Entry 7YPB (electron microscopy, 3.48 A resolution); this record covers chains C and D of the 9 polymer chains in the assembly.

[Chain C]
Name: DNA-directed RNA polymerase subunit beta
Source organism: Escherichia coli K-12
Notes: EC 2.7.7.6
UniProtKB: P0A8V2 (RPOB_ECOLI); residue numbers follow UniProt; this construct covers 1-1342
Amino-acid sequence (1342 residues; row label = number of the first residue in the row):
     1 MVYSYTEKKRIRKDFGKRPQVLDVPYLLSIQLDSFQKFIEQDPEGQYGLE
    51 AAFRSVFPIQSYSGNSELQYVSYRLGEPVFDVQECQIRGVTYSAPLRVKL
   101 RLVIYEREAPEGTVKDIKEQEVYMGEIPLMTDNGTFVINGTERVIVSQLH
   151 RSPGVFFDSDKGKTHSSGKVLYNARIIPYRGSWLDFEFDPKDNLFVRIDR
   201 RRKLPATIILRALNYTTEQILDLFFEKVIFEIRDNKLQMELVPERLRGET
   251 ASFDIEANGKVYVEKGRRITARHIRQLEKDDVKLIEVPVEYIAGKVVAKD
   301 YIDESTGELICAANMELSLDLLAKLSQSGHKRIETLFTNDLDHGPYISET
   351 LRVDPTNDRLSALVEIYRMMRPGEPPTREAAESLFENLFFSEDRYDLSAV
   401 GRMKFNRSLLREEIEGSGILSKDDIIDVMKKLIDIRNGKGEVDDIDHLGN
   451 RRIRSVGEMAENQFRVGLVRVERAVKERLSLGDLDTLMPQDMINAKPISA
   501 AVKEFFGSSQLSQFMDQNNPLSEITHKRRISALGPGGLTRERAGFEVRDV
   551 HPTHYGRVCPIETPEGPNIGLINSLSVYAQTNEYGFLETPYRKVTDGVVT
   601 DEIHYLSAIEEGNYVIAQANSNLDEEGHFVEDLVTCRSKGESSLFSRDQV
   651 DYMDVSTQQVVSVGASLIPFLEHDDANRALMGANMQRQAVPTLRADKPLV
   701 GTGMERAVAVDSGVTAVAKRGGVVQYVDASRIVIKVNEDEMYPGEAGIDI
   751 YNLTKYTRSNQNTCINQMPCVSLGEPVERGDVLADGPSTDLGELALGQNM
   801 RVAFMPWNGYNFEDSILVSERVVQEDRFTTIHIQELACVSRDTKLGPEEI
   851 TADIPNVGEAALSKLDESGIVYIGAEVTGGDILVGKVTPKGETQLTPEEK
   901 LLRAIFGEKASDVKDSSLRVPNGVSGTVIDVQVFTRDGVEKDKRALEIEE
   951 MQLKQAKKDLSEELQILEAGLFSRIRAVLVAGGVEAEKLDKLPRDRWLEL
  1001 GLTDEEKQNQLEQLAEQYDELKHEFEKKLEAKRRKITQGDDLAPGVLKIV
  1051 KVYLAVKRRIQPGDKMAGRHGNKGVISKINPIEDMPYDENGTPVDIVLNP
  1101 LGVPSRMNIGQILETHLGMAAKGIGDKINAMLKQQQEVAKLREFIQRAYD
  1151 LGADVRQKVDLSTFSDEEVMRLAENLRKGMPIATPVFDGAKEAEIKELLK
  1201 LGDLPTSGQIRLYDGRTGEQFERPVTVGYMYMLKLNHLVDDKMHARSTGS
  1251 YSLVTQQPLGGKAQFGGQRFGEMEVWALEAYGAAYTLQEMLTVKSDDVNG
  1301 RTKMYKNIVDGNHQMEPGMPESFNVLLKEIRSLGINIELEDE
Disordered / not traced: 1-2, 891-912, 980-1004, 1342
Swiss-Prot annotation at these positions:
  - modified residue (N6-acetyllysine): Lys1022, Lys1200
  - mutagenesis: Ile561 (I561S: Resistant to antibiotics salinamide A and B), Ile569 (I569S: Resistant to antibiotics salinamide A and B), Ala665 (A665E: Resistant to antibiotics salinamide A and B), Asp675 (D675A/G: Resistant to antibiotics salinamide A and B), Asn677 (N677H/K: Resistant to antibiotics salinamide A and B), Leu680 (L680M: Resistant to antibiotics salinamide A and B), Glu813 (E813K: Disrupts the enzyme's active center)

[Chain D]
Name: DNA-directed RNA polymerase subunit beta'
Source organism: Escherichia coli K-12
Notes: EC 2.7.7.6
UniProtKB: P0A8T7 (RPOC_ECOLI); residue numbers follow UniProt; this construct covers 1-1407
Amino-acid sequence (1416 residues; row label = number of the first residue in the row):
     1 MKDLLKFLKAQTKTEEFDAIKIALASPDMIRSWSFGEVKKPETINYRTFK
    51 PERDGLFCARIFGPVKDYECLCGKYKRLKHRGVICEKCGVEVTQTKVRRE
   101 RMGHIELASPTAHIWFLKSLPSRIGLLLDMPLRDIERVLYFESYVVIEGG
   151 MTNLERQQILTEEQYLDALEEFGDEFDAKMGAEAIQALLKSMDLEQECEQ
   201 LREELNETNSETKRKKLTKRIKLLEAFVQSGNKPEWMILTVLPVLPPDLR
   251 PLVPLDGGRFATSDLNDLYRRVINRNNRLKRLLDLAAPDIIVRNEKRMLQ
   301 EAVDALLDNGRRGRAITGSNKRPLKSLADMIKGKQGRFRQNLLGKRVDYS
   351 GRSVITVGPYLRLHQCGLPKKMALELFKPFIYGKLELRGLATTIKAAKKM
   401 VEREEAVVWDILDEVIREHPVLLNRAPTLHRLGIQAFEPVLIEGKAIQLH
   451 PLVCAAYNADFDGDQMAVHVPLTLEAQLEARALMMSTNNILSPANGEPII
   501 VPSQDVVLGLYYMTRDCVNAKGEGMVLTGPKEAERLYRSGLASLHARVKV
   551 RITEYEKDANGELVAKTSLKDTTVGRAILWMIVPKGLPYSIVNQALGKKA
   601 ISKMLNTCYRILGLKPTVIFADQIMYTGFAYAARSGASVGIDDMVIPEKK
   651 HEIISEAEAEVAEIQEQFQSGLVTAGERYNKVIDIWAAANDRVSKAMMDN
   701 LQTETVINRDGQEEKQVSFNSIYMMADSGARGSAAQIRQLAGMRGLMAKP
   751 DGSIIETPITANFREGLNVLQYFISTHGARKGLADTALKTANSGYLTRRL
   801 VDVAQDLVVTEDDCGTHEGIMMTPVIEGGDVKEPLRDRVLGRVTAEDVLK
   851 PGTADILVPRNTLLHEQWCDLLEENSVDAVKVRSVVSCDTDFGVCAHCYG
   901 RDLARGHIINKGEAIGVIAAQSIGEPGTQLTMRTFHIGGAASRAAAESSI
   951 QVKNKGSIKLSNVKSVVNSSGKLVITSRNTELKLIDEFGRTKESYKVPYG
  1001 AVLAKGDGEQVAGGETVANWDPHTMPVITEVSGFVRFTDMIDGQTITRQT
  1051 DELTGLSSLVVLDSAERTAGGKDLRPALKIVDAQGNDVLIPGTDMPAQYF
  1101 LPGKAIVQLEDGVQISSGDTLARIPQESGGTKDITGGLPRVADLFEARRP
  1151 KEPAILAEISGIVSFGKETKGKRRLVITPVDGSDPYEEMIPKWRQLNVFE
  1201 GERVERGDVISDGPEAPHDILRLRGVHAVTRYIVNEVQDVYRLQGVKIND
  1251 KHIEVIVRQMLRKATIVNAGSSDFLEGEQVEYSRVKIANRELEANGKVGA
  1301 TYSRDLLGITKASLATESFISAASFQETTRVLTEAAVAGKRDELRGLKEN
  1351 VIVGRLIPAGTGYAYHQDRMRRRAAGEAPAAPQVTAEDASASLAELLNAG
  1401 LGGSDNELEVHHHHHH
Disordered / not traced: 1-15, 933-947, 1050-1054, 1063-1070, 1126-1134, 1374-1416
Sequence notes: expression tag (1408-1416)
Ion coordination: Zn2+ site 1: Cys70, Cys85; Mg2+: Asp460, Asp462, Asp464; Zn2+ site 2: Cys888, Cys895, Cys898
Swiss-Prot annotation at these positions:
  - binding site (Zn(2+)): Cys70, Cys72, Cys85, Cys88, Cys814, Cys888, Cys895, Cys898
  - binding site (Mg(2+)): Asp460, Asp462, Asp464
  - modified residue: Lys983 (N6-acetyllysine)
  - mutagenesis: Gln504 (Q504P: Resistant to antibiotics salinamide A and B), Asn690 (N690D: Resistant to antibiotics salinamide A and B), Met697 (M697V: Resistant to antibiotics salinamide A and B), Ala735 (A735T: Resistant to antibiotics salinamide A and B), Arg738 (R738C/H/P/S: Resistant to antibiotics salinamide A and B), Ala748 (A748E: Resistant to antibiotics salinamide A and B), Pro758 (P758S/T: Resistant to antibiotics salinamide A and B), Phe763 (F763C: Resistant to antibiotics salinamide A and B), Ser775 (S775A: Resistant to antibiotics salinamide A and B), Ala779 (A779T/V: Resistant to antibiotics salinamide A and B), Arg780 (R780C: Resistant to antibiotics salinamide A and B), Gly782 (G782A/C: Resistant to antibiotics salinamide A and B), 1 further mutagenesis entry in UniProt

[How chain C and chain D interact]
Residue-residue contacts - 286 pairs, chain C then chain D:
  Ser166(C) - Lys1151(D)
  Ser166(C) - Trp1193(D)
  Ser167(C) - Trp1193(D)
  Phe545(C) - Leu788(D)  hydrophobic
  Phe545(C) - Met932(D)  hydrophobic
  Arg548(C) - Arg780(D)
  Asp549(C) - Pro750(D)
  Val550(C) - His777(D)
  Val550(C) - Arg780(D)
  Pro552(C) - Phe773(D)  hydrophobic
  Pro552(C) - His777(D)
  Tyr555(C) - Val769(D)
  Cys559(C) - Arg780(D)
  Pro560(C) - Thr776(D)
  Pro560(C) - Arg780(D)  hydrogen bond (backbone-side chain)
  Ile561(C) - Thr776(D)
  Thr563(C) - Arg780(D)
  Gly566(C) - Ala787(D)
  Ile569(C) - Leu783(D)  hydrophobic
  Gly570(C) - Arg780(D)
  Gln618(C) - Val769(D)
  Gln618(C) - Leu770(D)
  Asn620(C) - Asn768(D)
  Thr635(C) - Leu770(D)
  Ser642(C) - Leu770(D)
  Val660(C) - Val769(D)  hydrophobic
  Leu671(C) - Tyr772(D)  hydrogen bond (backbone-side chain)
  Glu672(C) - Gly766(D)
  Glu672(C) - Leu767(D)
  His673(C) - Phe763(D)  hydrogen bond (side chain-backbone)
  His673(C) - Arg764(D)
  His673(C) - Glu765(D)
  Asp674(C) - Phe763(D)
  Asp674(C) - Tyr772(D)  hydrogen bond (backbone-side chain)
  Asp675(C) - Arg744(D)  salt bridge
  Asp675(C) - Phe763(D)
  Asp675(C) - Tyr772(D)  hydrogen bond (backbone-side chain)
  Ala676(C) - Tyr772(D)
  Ala676(C) - Thr776(D)
  Ala676(C) - Ala779(D)  hydrophobic
  Asn677(C) - Ala779(D)
  Asn677(C) - Leu783(D)
  Ala679(C) - Tyr772(D)
  Phe804(C) - Ala637(D)
  Phe804(C) - Ser638(D)  hydrogen bond (backbone-side chain)
  Met805(C) - Ala637(D)
  Pro806(C) - Asp505(D)
  Pro806(C) - Ala632(D)
  Pro806(C) - Ala633(D)
  Pro806(C) - Ala637(D)
  Asn808(C) - Pro359(D)
  Asn808(C) - Phe629(D)  hydrogen bond (side chain-backbone)
  Asn808(C) - Ala633(D)
  Gly809(C) - Val357(D)
  Gly809(C) - Asp505(D)
  Gly809(C) - Phe629(D)
  Tyr810(C) - Pro359(D)
  Phe812(C) - Pro451(D)  hydrophobic
  Phe812(C) - Gln504(D)  hydrogen bond (backbone-side chain)
  Phe812(C) - Asp505(D)
  Phe812(C) - Phe629(D)  hydrophobic
  Glu813(C) - Asp460(D)
  Glu813(C) - Phe461(D)
  Glu813(C) - Gln504(D)  hydrogen bond
  Asp814(C) - Asp462(D)
  Ser815(C) - Val357(D)
  Ser815(C) - Phe461(D)
  Arg841(C) - Asp256(D)
  Lys1065(C) - Asp462(D)
  Lys1073(C) - Asp462(D)
  Gly1074(C) - Phe461(D)
  Gly1074(C) - Asp462(D)
  Val1075(C) - Phe461(D)  hydrogen bond (backbone-backbone)
  Val1075(C) - Gly463(D)
  Ser1077(C) - Thr356(D)
  Pro1100(C) - Ala637(D)
  Pro1100(C) - Met725(D)
  Leu1101(C) - Gln504(D)
  Leu1101(C) - Leu508(D)  hydrophobic
  Leu1101(C) - Met725(D)  hydrophobic
  Leu1101(C) - Arg731(D)
  Val1103(C) - Val639(D)  hydrophobic
  Pro1104(C) - Met725(D)  hydrophobic
  Pro1104(C) - Arg731(D)
  Pro1104(C) - Gln736(D)
  Pro1104(C) - Ile737(D)  hydrophobic
  Ser1105(C) - Arg731(D)
  Ser1105(C) - Gln736(D)  hydrogen bond (backbone-side chain)
  Met1107(C) - Gln736(D)
  Ile1109(C) - Met644(D)  hydrophobic
  Ile1109(C) - Leu740(D)  hydrophobic
  Ile1109(C) - Phe763(D)
  Ile1109(C) - Arg764(D)
  Ile1112(C) - Val639(D)  hydrophobic
  Leu1113(C) - Ile641(D)  hydrophobic
  His1116(C) - Ile641(D)
  Phe1187(C) - Leu767(D)
  Phe1187(C) - Asn768(D)
  Phe1187(C) - Val769(D)  hydrophobic
  Glu1192(C) - Arg764(D)
  Lys1196(C) - Asp642(D)  salt bridge
  Ser1207(C) - Asp642(D)
  Gln1209(C) - Val639(D)
  Gln1209(C) - Gly640(D)
  Glu1219(C) - Arg634(D)  salt bridge
  Phe1221(C) - Ala633(D)
  Glu1222(C) - Tyr512(D)  hydrogen bond
  Glu1222(C) - Tyr537(D)
  Glu1222(C) - Leu544(D)
  Arg1223(C) - Tyr512(D)
  Arg1223(C) - Ser635(D)
  Arg1223(C) - Gly636(D)
  Arg1223(C) - Phe719(D)  hydrogen bond (side chain-backbone)
  Arg1223(C) - Ser721(D)
  Arg1223(C) - Met724(D)
  Pro1224(C) - Gly636(D)
  Pro1224(C) - Ser638(D)
  Val1225(C) - Ser638(D)
  Thr1226(C) - Ser638(D)  hydrogen bond (backbone-side chain)
  Thr1226(C) - Val639(D)  hydrogen bond (side chain-backbone)
  Val1239(C) - Lys445(D)
  Asp1240(C) - Lys445(D)  salt bridge
  Lys1242(C) - Arg352(D)
  Lys1242(C) - Gln465(D)
  Met1243(C) - Arg352(D)
  Met1243(C) - Met372(D)  hydrophobic
  Met1243(C) - Lys445(D)
  His1244(C) - Gly351(D)
  His1244(C) - Arg352(D)  hydrogen bond (backbone-backbone)
  Ala1245(C) - Ser350(D)
  Ala1245(C) - Glu375(D)
  Ala1245(C) - Leu376(D)  hydrophobic
  Arg1246(C) - Asp348(D)  salt bridge
  Arg1246(C) - Tyr349(D)  hydrogen bond (backbone-backbone)
  Arg1246(C) - Ser350(D)  hydrogen bond (backbone-backbone)
  Arg1246(C) - Leu376(D)
  Ser1247(C) - Asp348(D)
  Ser1247(C) - Tyr349(D)
  Ser1247(C) - Glu375(D)
  Tyr1251(C) - Asp348(D)  hydrogen bond
  Leu1253(C) - Asp248(D)
  Val1254(C) - Leu249(D)
  Val1254(C) - Pro251(D)
  Thr1255(C) - Asn341(D)  hydrogen bond
  Gln1256(C) - Arg99(D)
  Gln1257(C) - Asn341(D)  hydrogen bond (side chain-backbone)
  Gln1257(C) - Lys345(D)
  Pro1258(C) - Arg346(D)
  Pro1258(C) - Asp348(D)
  Leu1259(C) - Arg346(D)
  Gly1260(C) - Arg346(D)
  Phe1265(C) - Glu375(D)
  Gly1267(C) - Arg346(D)  hydrogen bond (backbone-side chain)
  Gly1267(C) - Val347(D)
  Gly1267(C) - Ser350(D)
  Gln1268(C) - Arg346(D)
  Gln1268(C) - Val347(D)  hydrogen bond (backbone-backbone)
  Gln1268(C) - Ser350(D)  hydrogen bond (backbone-side chain)
  Gln1268(C) - Gly351(D)
  Gln1268(C) - Arg352(D)
  Arg1269(C) - Arg339(D)  hydrogen bond (side chain-backbone)
  Arg1269(C) - Gln340(D)
  Arg1269(C) - Gly344(D)
  Arg1269(C) - Arg346(D)
  Phe1270(C) - Gly344(D)
  Phe1270(C) - Lys345(D)  hydrogen bond (backbone-backbone)
  Phe1270(C) - Val347(D)  hydrophobic
  Phe1270(C) - His469(D)
  Glu1272(C) - Leu343(D)
  Met1273(C) - Thr428(D)
  Glu1274(C) - Asn424(D)  hydrogen bond
  Glu1274(C) - Arg425(D)
  Glu1274(C) - Ala426(D)
  Glu1274(C) - Thr428(D)  hydrogen bond
  Glu1274(C) - Ile434(D)
  Val1275(C) - Leu343(D)
  Trp1276(C) - Arg798(D)
  Trp1276(C) - Val801(D)
  Trp1276(C) - Val917(D)
  Trp1276(C) - Gln921(D)
  Ala1277(C) - Thr428(D)
  Ala1277(C) - His430(D)
  Ala1277(C) - Ile434(D)  hydrophobic
  Ala1277(C) - Gln921(D)
  Leu1278(C) - Met484(D)  hydrophobic
  Glu1279(C) - Ala914(D)
  Glu1279(C) - Leu1347(D)
  Glu1279(C) - Val1351(D)
  Glu1279(C) - Ile1357(D)
  Ala1280(C) - Arg431(D)
  Ala1280(C) - Glu913(D)
  Ala1280(C) - Ile918(D)
  Ala1280(C) - Gln921(D)
  Tyr1281(C) - Arg431(D)  hydrogen bond (side chain-backbone)
  Tyr1281(C) - Leu432(D)
  Tyr1281(C) - Ile434(D)
  Tyr1281(C) - Met484(D)  hydrophobic
  Tyr1281(C) - Asn489(D)  hydrogen bond
  Gly1282(C) - Ile1357(D)
  Gly1282(C) - Ala1359(D)
  Ala1283(C) - Glu479(D)
  Ala1284(C) - Glu479(D)  hydrogen bond (backbone-side chain)
  Ala1284(C) - Leu1356(D)
  Ala1284(C) - Thr1361(D)
  Tyr1285(C) - Glu475(D)
  Tyr1285(C) - Glu479(D)
  Thr1286(C) - Ala476(D)
  Thr1286(C) - Glu479(D)  hydrogen bond
  Leu1287(C) - Ile1357(D)  hydrophobic
  Gln1288(C) - Leu1356(D)
  Glu1289(C) - Pro471(D)
  Glu1289(C) - Leu472(D)  hydrogen bond (side chain-backbone)
  Glu1289(C) - Thr473(D)  hydrogen bond
  Glu1289(C) - Ala476(D)
  Met1290(C) - Val347(D)
  Leu1291(C) - Lys345(D)  hydrogen bond (backbone-side chain)
  Leu1291(C) - Val1351(D)
  Thr1292(C) - Gly1354(D)
  Lys1294(C) - Asp348(D)
  Lys1294(C) - Val470(D)  hydrogen bond (side chain-backbone)
  Ser1295(C) - Lys345(D)
  Ser1295(C) - Arg346(D)  hydrogen bond (side chain-backbone)
  Asp1296(C) - Lys345(D)  salt bridge
  Val1298(C) - Lys96(D)
  Met1304(C) - Leu472(D)  hydrophobic
  Tyr1305(C) - Pro379(D)  hydrophobic
  Tyr1305(C) - Tyr382(D)
  Tyr1305(C) - Ile394(D)
  Ile1308(C) - Pro379(D)  hydrophobic
  Val1309(C) - Gly383(D)
  His1313(C) - Phe380(D)
  His1313(C) - Leu474(D)
  Met1315(C) - Thr473(D)  hydrogen bond
  Pro1320(C) - Val1353(D)
  Pro1320(C) - Gly1354(D)
  Glu1321(C) - Arg99(D)  salt bridge
  Ser1322(C) - Asn341(D)
  Ser1322(C) - Leu342(D)
  Phe1323(C) - Ile20(D)  hydrophobic
  Phe1323(C) - Ile1352(D)  hydrophobic
  Phe1323(C) - Val1353(D)  hydrophobic
  Val1325(C) - Leu249(D)  hydrophobic
  Val1325(C) - Arg337(D)
  Leu1326(C) - Phe338(D)  hydrophobic
  Leu1326(C) - Leu342(D)  hydrophobic
  Lys1328(C) - Glu100(D)
  Lys1328(C) - Met102(D)
  Lys1328(C) - Leu245(D)
  Glu1329(C) - Leu327(D)
  Glu1329(C) - Met330(D)
  Glu1329(C) - Ile331(D)
  Glu1329(C) - Arg337(D)  salt bridge
  Arg1331(C) - Trp33(D)
  Arg1331(C) - Met102(D)
  Arg1331(C) - Pro243(D)
  Ser1332(C) - Pro243(D)
  Ser1332(C) - Leu245(D)
  Ser1332(C) - Tyr269(D)  hydrogen bond
  Ser1332(C) - Leu327(D)
  Leu1333(C) - Trp115(D)  hydrophobic
  Leu1333(C) - Pro243(D)
  Leu1333(C) - Leu327(D)  hydrophobic
  Gly1334(C) - Ala25(D)
  Ile1335(C) - Ile22(D)  hydrophobic
  Ile1335(C) - Ala23(D)
  Ile1335(C) - Phe116(D)  hydrophobic
  Ile1335(C) - Ala1336(D)  hydrophobic
  Asn1336(C) - Ile22(D)
  Asn1336(C) - Ala23(D)  hydrogen bond (backbone-backbone)
  Asn1336(C) - Leu24(D)
  Asn1336(C) - Met29(D)
  Asn1336(C) - Trp33(D)
  Ile1337(C) - Ile20(D)  hydrophobic
  Ile1337(C) - Lys21(D)
  Ile1337(C) - Phe1319(D)  hydrophobic
  Glu1338(C) - Ile20(D)
  Glu1338(C) - Lys21(D)  hydrogen bond (backbone-backbone)
  Leu1339(C) - Phe17(D)  hydrophobic
  Leu1339(C) - Ala19(D)
  Leu1339(C) - Ile20(D)  hydrophobic
  Glu1340(C) - Phe17(D)
  Glu1340(C) - Asp18(D)  hydrogen bond (backbone-backbone)
  Glu1340(C) - Ala19(D)  hydrogen bond (backbone-backbone)
  Glu1340(C) - Lys21(D)
  Asp1341(C) - Glu16(D)
  Asp1341(C) - Asp18(D)
Also at the interface, not in a pair above, chain C (155 interface residues in all): His165, Arg201, Glu504, His551, His554, Gly640, Thr657, Trp807, Asn811, Lys890, Gln1061, Pro1062, Gly1063, Asn1099, Arg1106, Thr1248, Gly1271
Also at the interface, not in a pair above, chain D (172 interface residues in all): Phe49, His113, Val244, Arg314, Asn320, Ser353, Val354, Ile355, Lys371, Lys378, Glu386, Leu422, Ala446, Gln477, Leu483, Ser503, Ala630, Asp643, Asn720, Gly732, Lys749, Ser775, Asp802, Lys1348

[Overview]
The interface between chain C and chain D involves 155 residues on one side and 172 on the other, with 43
hydrogen bonds and 8 salt bridges. Polar pairs include Asp675(C)-Arg744(D), Lys1196(C)-Asp642(D) and
Glu1219(C)-Arg634(D).
Here chain C is DNA-directed RNA polymerase subunit beta and chain D is DNA-directed RNA polymerase subunit
beta', both from Escherichia coli K-12. Entry 7YPB (Cryo-EM structure of Escherichia coli release complex of
transcription termination (TTC-release)) was determined by electron microscopy, deposited together with 7YP9
and 7YPA.
